3K0C - chains D and E of the 6 polymer chains in the assembly; structure by X-ray diffraction, 3.30 A resolution.

== Chain D ==
Name: Circadian clock protein kinase KaiC
Source organism: Synechococcus elongatus PCC 7942
Notes: EC 2.7.11.1
UniProt: Q79PF4 (KAIC_SYNE7); residues 1-519 here = UniProt positions 1-519
Sequence (519 residues; row label = number of the first residue in the row):
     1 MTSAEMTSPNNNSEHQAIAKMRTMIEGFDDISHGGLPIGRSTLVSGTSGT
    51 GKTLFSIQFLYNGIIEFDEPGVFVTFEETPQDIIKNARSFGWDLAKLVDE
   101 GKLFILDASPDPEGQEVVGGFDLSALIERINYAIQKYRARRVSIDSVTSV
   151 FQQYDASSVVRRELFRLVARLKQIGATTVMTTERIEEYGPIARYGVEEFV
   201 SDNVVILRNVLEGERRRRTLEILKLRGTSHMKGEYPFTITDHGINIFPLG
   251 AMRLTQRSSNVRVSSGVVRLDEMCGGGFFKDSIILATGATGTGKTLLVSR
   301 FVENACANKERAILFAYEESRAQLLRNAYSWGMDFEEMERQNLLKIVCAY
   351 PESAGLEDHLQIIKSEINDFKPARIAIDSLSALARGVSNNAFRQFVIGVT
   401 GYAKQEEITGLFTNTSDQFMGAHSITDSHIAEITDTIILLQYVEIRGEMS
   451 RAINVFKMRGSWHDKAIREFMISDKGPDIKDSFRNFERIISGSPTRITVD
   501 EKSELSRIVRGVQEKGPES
Unresolved in the structure: 1-13, 499-519
Sequence notes: engineered mutation A431 (Ser in Q79PF4), E432 (Thr in Q79PF4)
Metal / ion sites: Mg2+ site 1: T53 (together with ATP); Mg2+ site 2: T295 (together with ATP)
Small-molecule neighbours:
  - ATP (adenosine-5'-triphosphate), molecule 1: T47, S48, G49, T50, G51, K52, T53, L54, E78, S89, F90, R218, I239, T240, D241
  - ATP, molecule 2: F199, L223, K224, L225, R226, G227, T228, S229, H230, K232
  - ATP, molecule 3: T290, G291, T292, G293, K294, T295, L296, E318, S330, W331, R451, I472, S473, D474
  - ATP, molecule 4: E432, F456, K457, M458, R459, G460, S461, W462, H463, K465

== Chain E ==
Name: Circadian clock protein kinase KaiC
Source organism: Synechococcus elongatus PCC 7942
Notes: EC 2.7.11.1
UniProt: Q79PF4 (KAIC_SYNE7); residue numbers follow UniProt; this construct covers 1-519
Sequence (519 residues; each row starts with the number of its first residue):
     1 MTSAEMTSPNNNSEHQAIAKMRTMIEGFDDISHGGLPIGRSTLVSGTSGT
    51 GKTLFSIQFLYNGIIEFDEPGVFVTFEETPQDIIKNARSFGWDLAKLVDE
   101 GKLFILDASPDPEGQEVVGGFDLSALIERINYAIQKYRARRVSIDSVTSV
   151 FQQYDASSVVRRELFRLVARLKQIGATTVMTTERIEEYGPIARYGVEEFV
   201 SDNVVILRNVLEGERRRRTLEILKLRGTSHMKGEYPFTITDHGINIFPLG
   251 AMRLTQRSSNVRVSSGVVRLDEMCGGGFFKDSIILATGATGTGKTLLVSR
   301 FVENACANKERAILFAYEESRAQLLRNAYSWGMDFEEMERQNLLKIVCAY
   351 PESAGLEDHLQIIKSEINDFKPARIAIDSLSALARGVSNNAFRQFVIGVT
   401 GYAKQEEITGLFTNTSDQFMGAHSITDSHIAEITDTIILLQYVEIRGEMS
   451 RAINVFKMRGSWHDKAIREFMISDKGPDIKDSFRNFERIISGSPTRITVD
   501 EKSELSRIVRGVQEKGPES
Unresolved in the structure: 1-13, 506-519
Modified positions: T426 (phosphothreonine; TPO)
Sequence notes: engineered mutation A431 (Ser in Q79PF4), E432 (Thr in Q79PF4)
Metal / ion sites: Mg2+ site 1: T53, D145 (together with ATP); Mg2+ site 2: T295 (together with ATP)
Small-molecule neighbours:
  - ATP (adenosine-5'-triphosphate), molecule 1: T47, S48, G49, T50, G51, K52, T53, L54, E78, S89, F90, D145, R218, I239, T240, D241
  - ATP, molecule 2: F199, L223, K224, L225, R226, G227, T228, S229, H230, K232
  - ATP, molecule 3: T290, G291, T292, G293, K294, T295, L296, E318, S330, W331, T415, R451, I472, S473, D474
  - ATP, molecule 4: E432, F456, K457, M458, R459, G460, S461, W462, H463, K465
What the authors report for this chain:
  - post-translational modification sites: T426
  - mutagenesis - E318A: abolished catalytic activity
  - mutagenesis - I430A (Tm change 3 degC): decreased stability
  - mutagenesis - R385A: increased catalytic activity

== Chain D / chain E interface ==
Pairs across the interface (120):
  S48(D) with E198(E), hydrogen bond (side chain-backbone); F199(E); L223(E); K224(E)
  G49(D) with L223(E); K224(E)
  E77(D) with R161(E), salt bridge; F165(E); F199(E); V200(E)
  E78(D) with R226(E), salt bridge
  D82(D) with R40(E), salt bridge; K172(E), salt bridge
  K85(D) with E14(E); Q16(E)
  N86(D) with R40(E), hydrogen bond; G227(E)
  R88(D) with E14(E); H15(E), hydrogen bond (side chain-backbone); Q16(E)
  S89(D) with G227(E), hydrogen bond (side chain-backbone)
  P110(D) with F165(E)
  P112(D) with R170(E); Q173(E)
  E113(D) with R166(E); R170(E), salt bridge
  S149(D) with R161(E)
  Q152(D) with S158(E); R161(E), hydrogen bond; V196(E)
  Q153(D) with S158(E), hydrogen bond (backbone-side chain)
  E183(D) with R161(E), salt bridge; F199(E)
  R184(D) with F199(E)
  I185(D) with G195(E); E198(E)
  R193(D) with G195(E), hydrogen bond (side chain-backbone); V196(E); F199(E)
  N209(D) with L223(E)
  L211(D) with Y188(E), hydrophobic; R208(E)
  E214(D) with R217(E), salt bridge; T219(E); G233(E); E234(E), hydrogen bond (backbone-backbone)
  R215(D) with K232(E); G233(E); E234(E), hydrogen bond (side chain-backbone); Y235(E), hydrogen bond
  R216(D) with R208(E); E221(E), salt bridge; L223(E)
  R218(D) with K232(E)
  T290(D) with A431(E); F456(E); K457(E), hydrogen bond
  G291(D) with K457(E)
  E318(D) with E432(E)
  E319(D) with L254(E); R459(E)
  S320(D) with L254(E); Q256(E), hydrogen bond (side chain-backbone)
  R321(D) with L254(E), hydrogen bond (side chain-backbone); T255(E), hydrogen bond
  A322(D) with Q256(E)
  Q323(D) with S258(E); K404(E); D435(E); R459(E)
  R326(D) with S258(E), hydrogen bond; S259(E), hydrogen bond (side chain-backbone); F279(E); D281(E), hydrogen bond (side chain-backbone)
  N327(D) with R459(E); G460(E)
  C348(D) with L254(E)
  A349(D) with L254(E)
  Y350(D) with M252(E); L254(E), hydrophobic; Q256(E), hydrogen bond; I397(E), hydrophobic
  E352(D) with G250(E); I397(E)
  S353(D) with G250(E)
  R385(D) with R393(E); I397(E); E432(E), salt bridge; I433(E)
  G386(D) with N390(E); R393(E)
  D417(D) with S424(E); T426(E); H429(E), salt bridge
  Q418(D) with H423(E)
  F419(D) with A422(E); S424(E); I425(E), hydrophobic; F456(E), hydrophobic
  M420(D) with H423(E), hydrogen bond (backbone-side chain)
  Y442(D) with F456(E), hydrophobic
  E444(D) with F486(E); R488(E); I489(E), hydrogen bond (side chain-backbone); I490(E), hydrogen bond (side chain-backbone)
  R446(D) with R484(E)
  G447(D) with A466(E); I467(E), hydrogen bond (backbone-backbone); S482(E); F483(E)
  E448(D) with K465(E); I467(E)
  M449(D) with N454(E); K465(E), hydrogen bond (backbone-backbone); I467(E), hydrophobic
  S493(D) with R488(E)
  P494(D) with E487(E)
  T495(D) with E487(E)
  R496(D) with F486(E), hydrogen bond (side chain-backbone); E487(E), salt bridge
Also at the interface, not in a pair above, chain D (69 interface residues in all): T47, K52, S109, E116, Y154, A316, Y317, S330, W331, S416, G421, R451, R488
Also at the interface, not in a pair above, chain E (77 interface residues in all): A17, I18, R162, P190, T228, R257, G401, I437, H463

== Overview ==
Chain D and chain E form an interface of 69 and 77 residues respectively; the contacts include 24 hydrogen
bonds and 11 salt bridges. Among the polar pairs are E77(D)-R161(E), E78(D)-R226(E) and D82(D)-R40(E). From
the paper: E318A of chain E abolishes catalytic activity; a modification site at T426(E); 3 substitutions were
tested in all.
Chain D is Circadian clock protein kinase KaiC and chain E is Circadian clock protein kinase KaiC, both from
Synechococcus elongatus PCC 7942; the structure, Crystal structure of the phosphorylation-site double mutant
S431A/T432E of the KaiC circadian clock protein, was determined by X-ray diffraction (same publication as
3JZM, 3K09, 3K0A, 3K0E and 3K0F).
